PDB entry 2ANX | X-ray diffraction, 1.04 A resolution | chains A and B

# Chain A (and B)
Protein: Lysozyme
Organism: Enterobacteria phage P22
Notes: EC 3.2.1.17; chain B of this document is another copy of the same molecule, construct and numbering; everything in this record applies to it too
UniProt: P09963 (LYS_BPP22); numbering as in UniProt (aligned over 1-146)
Chain sequence (146 residues; row label = number of the first residue in the row):
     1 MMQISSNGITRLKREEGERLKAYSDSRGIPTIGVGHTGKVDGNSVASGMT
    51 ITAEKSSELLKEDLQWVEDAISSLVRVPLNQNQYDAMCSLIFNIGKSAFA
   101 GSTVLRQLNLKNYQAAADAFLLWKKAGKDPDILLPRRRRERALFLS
Construct notes: engineered mutation M87 (Leu in P09963)
Metal / ion sites: samarium (III) ion site 1: E54, E58; samarium (III) ion site 2: E62, Q65 (shared with Q65(B) of chain B); Mg2+ near D69 (its only coordinating residue here); samarium (III) ion site 3: D129, D131 (shared with D129(B), D131(B) of chain B)
Curated features (UniProtKB/Swiss-Prot):
  - active site (Proton donor/acceptor): E16, D25

# Chain A / chain B interface
Contacting residue pairs (24):
  N7(A) with E58(B)
  T10(A) with K61(B), hydrogen bond
  R11(A) with E54(B); K55(B); E58(B), salt bridge
  K13(A) with S6(B)
  R14(A) with S6(B), hydrogen bond; T10(B), hydrogen bond; E54(B), salt bridge
  E18(A) with S5(B); S6(B), hydrogen bond (side chain-backbone)
  L20(A) with Q81(B)
  K21(A) with S146(B)
  T52(A) with M2(B); Q81(B)
  A53(A) with Q3(B); I4(B); S5(B); Q81(B), hydrogen bond (backbone-side chain)
  E54(A) with M1(B), hydrogen bond (side chain-backbone); M2(B); Q3(B)
  S57(A) with Q3(B), hydrogen bond
  R139(A) with E54(B)
Also at the interface, not in a pair above, chain B (17 interface residues in all): I9, K13, S57, N82

# Summary
The interface between chain A and chain B involves 13 residues on one side and 17 on the other; the contacts
include 7 hydrogen bonds and 2 salt bridges. Polar pairs include R11(A)-E58(B), R14(A)-E54(B) and
T10(A)-K61(B).
Chain A and chain B are both Lysozyme (Enterobacteria phage P22); the structure, crystal structure of
bacteriophage P22 lysozyme mutant L87M, was determined by X-ray diffraction together with 2ANV from the same
study.
